Entry 7Z15 (electron microscopy, 1.93 A resolution); this record covers chains I and J of the 12 polymer chains in the assembly.

== Chain I (and J) ==
Name: Putative phosphonates utilization ATP-binding protein PhnK
From: Escherichia coli
Notes: chain J of this document is another copy of the same molecule, construct and numbering; everything in this record applies to it too
UniProtKB: P16678 (PHNK_ECOLI); numbering as in UniProt (aligned over 1-252)
Sequence (291 residues; row label = number of the first residue in the row):
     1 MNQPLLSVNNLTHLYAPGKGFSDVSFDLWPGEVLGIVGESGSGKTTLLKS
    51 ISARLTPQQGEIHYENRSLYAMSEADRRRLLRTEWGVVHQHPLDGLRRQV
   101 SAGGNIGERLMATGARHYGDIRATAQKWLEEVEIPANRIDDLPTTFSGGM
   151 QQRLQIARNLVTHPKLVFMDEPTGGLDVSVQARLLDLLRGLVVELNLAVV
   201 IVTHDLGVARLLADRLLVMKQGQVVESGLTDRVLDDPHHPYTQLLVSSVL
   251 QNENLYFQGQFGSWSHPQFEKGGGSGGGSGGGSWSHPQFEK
Unresolved in the structure: 1-2, 256-291
Differences from the reference sequence: expression tag (253-291)
Ion coordination: Mg2+: T45, Q90 (together with ADP, phosphate ion)
Residues lining bound ligands:
  - ADP (adenosine-5'-diphosphate), molecule 1: Y15, K19, G20, E39, S40, G41, S42, G43, K44, T45, T46, Q90
  - ADP, molecule 2: R138, T145, F146, S147, M150
UniProt features mapped onto this chain:
  - binding site (ATP): G38 to T45
What the authors report for this chain:
  - mutagenesis - E171Q: abolished growth in response to phosphonate
  - catalytic residues: E171
  - catalytic residues: Y15, Q90, D170, H204 (proposed by the authors, not directly observed)
  - mutagenesis - R78A/R82A: abolished growth

== Interface between chain I and chain J ==
Residue-residue contacts (53):
  K19(I) with R138(J)
  G38(I) with D177(J)
  E39(I) with D177(J)
  S40(I) with S147(J), hydrogen bond; G149(J); M150(J), hydrogen bond (side chain-backbone); R153(J), hydrogen bond; G175(J); D177(J), hydrogen bond (backbone-side chain)
  G41(I) with S147(J), hydrogen bond (backbone-side chain)
  Q90(I) with G148(J)
  H91(I) with H91(J)
  R138(I) with K19(J)
  S147(I) with S40(J), hydrogen bond; G41(J), hydrogen bond (side chain-backbone)
  G148(I) with Q90(J)
  G149(I) with S40(J)
  M150(I) with S40(J), hydrogen bond (backbone-side chain)
  R153(I) with S40(J), hydrogen bond
  E171(I) with G175(J)
  G175(I) with S40(J); E171(J); H204(J)
  L176(I) with H204(J)
  D177(I) with G38(J); E39(J); S40(J), hydrogen bond (side chain-backbone); H204(J)
  V178(I) with H204(J); L245(J); S248(J)
  S179(I) with L244(J); S248(J)
  Q181(I) with L250(J)
  H204(I) with G175(J), hydrogen bond (side chain-backbone); L176(J); D177(J); V178(J)
  G207(I) with L250(J)
  V208(I) with L250(J)
  L211(I) with L250(J), hydrophobic
  D235(I) with L255(J)
  L244(I) with S179(J)
  L245(I) with V178(J)
  S248(I) with V178(J); S179(J)
  L250(I) with Q181(J); G207(J); V208(J); L211(J), hydrophobic
  Q251(I) with N252(J)
  N252(I) with Q251(J)
  L255(I) with D235(J)
Other interface residues (no listed pair), chain I (37 interface residues in all): L185, D205, R210, Y241, V249
Other interface residues (no listed pair), chain J (37 interface residues in all): L185, D205, R210, Y241, V249

== Overview ==
The chain I/chain J interface involves 37 residues from each chain; the contacts include 11 hydrogen bonds.
Polar pairs include S40(I)-S147(J), S40(I)-M150(J) and S40(I)-R153(J). Bound to chain I: ADP. From the paper:
catalytic residues E171(I), Y15(I) and Q90(I) among others; E171Q of chain I abolishes growth in response to
phosphonate.
Chain I and chain J are both Putative phosphonates utilization ATP-binding protein PhnK (Escherichia coli);
the structure, E. coli C-P lyase bound to a PhnK/PhnL dual ABC dimer and ADP + Pi, was determined by electron
microscopy together with 7Z16, 7Z17, 7Z18 and 7Z19 from the same study.
